PDB entry 4RAN | X-ray diffraction, 2.55 A resolution | chains B and C of the 4 polymer chains in the assembly

# Chain B (and C)
Protein: Hypoxanthine-guanine phosphoribosyltransferase
Organism: Homo sapiens
Notes: EC 2.4.2.8; chain C of this document is another copy of the same molecule, construct and numbering; everything in this record applies to it too
UniProt: P00492 (HPRT_HUMAN); residues 1-217 here correspond to UniProt positions 2-218 (UniProt number = residue number + 1)
Sequence (217 residues; each row starts with the number of its first residue):
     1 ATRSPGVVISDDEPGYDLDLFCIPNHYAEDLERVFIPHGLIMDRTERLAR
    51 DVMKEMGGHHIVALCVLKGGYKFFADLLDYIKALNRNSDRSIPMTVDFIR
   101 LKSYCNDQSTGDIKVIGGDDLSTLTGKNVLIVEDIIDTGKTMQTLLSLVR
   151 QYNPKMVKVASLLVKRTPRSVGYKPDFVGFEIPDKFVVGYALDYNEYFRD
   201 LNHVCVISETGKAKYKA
Not modelled in the structure: 1-2, 101-115 (chain C: 1-3, 102-113)
Swiss-Prot annotation at these positions:
  - active site: Asp-137 (Proton acceptor)
  - binding site (GMP): Lys-68, Glu-133 to Thr-141, Lys-165, Lys-185 to Val-187, Asp-193
  - binding site (Mg(2+)): Asp-193
  - modified residue: Ala-1 (N-acetylalanine), Lys-102 (N6-acetyllysine), Thr-141 (Phosphothreonine)
  - cross-link: Lys-114 (Glycyl lysine isopeptide (Lys-Gly) (interchain with G-Cter in SUMO1))
Metal / ion sites: Mg2+: Glu-133, Asp-134
Residues lining bound ligands: 3L6 ((2-{[2-(2-amino-6-oxo-1,6-dihydro-9H-purin-9-yl)ethyl](3-aminopropyl)amino}ethyl)phosphonic acid): Ile-135, Ile-136, Asp-137, Thr-138, Gly-139, Lys-140, Thr-141, Lys-165, Lys-185, Phe-186, Val-187, Leu-192, Asp-193

# Interface between chain B and chain C
Pairs across the interface (10):
  Glu-46(B) with Arg-86(C), salt bridge; Asn-87(C), hydrogen bond
  Arg-50(B) with Arg-86(C), hydrogen bond (side chain-backbone); Asn-87(C)
  Leu-84(B) with Asn-87(C)
  Arg-86(B) with Glu-46(C), salt bridge; Arg-50(C), hydrogen bond (backbone-side chain)
  Asn-87(B) with Glu-46(C), hydrogen bond; Arg-50(C); Leu-84(C)

# Overview
Chain B and chain C each contribute 5 residues to their interface, with 4 hydrogen bonds and 2 salt bridges.
Among the polar pairs are Glu-46(B)/Arg-86(C), Glu-46(B)/Asn-87(C) and Arg-50(B)/Arg-86(C). Ligands of chain
B: compound 3L6.
Both chains are Hypoxanthine-guanine phosphoribosyltransferase (Homo sapiens). Entry 4RAN (Aza-acyclic
nucleoside phosphonates containing a second phosphonate group as inhibitors of the human, Plasmodium
falciparum and ...) was determined by X-ray diffraction (same publication as 4RAB, 4RAC, 4RAD, 4RAO and 4RAQ).
